PDB entry 9BDC | electron microscopy, 2.54 A resolution | chains E and T of the 6 polymer chains in the assembly

# Chain E
Protein: DNA-directed RNA polymerase, mitochondrial
Organism: Homo sapiens
UniProtKB: O00411 (RPOM_HUMAN); residues 120-1230 here = UniProt positions 120-1230
Chain sequence (1119 residues; each row starts with the number of its first residue):
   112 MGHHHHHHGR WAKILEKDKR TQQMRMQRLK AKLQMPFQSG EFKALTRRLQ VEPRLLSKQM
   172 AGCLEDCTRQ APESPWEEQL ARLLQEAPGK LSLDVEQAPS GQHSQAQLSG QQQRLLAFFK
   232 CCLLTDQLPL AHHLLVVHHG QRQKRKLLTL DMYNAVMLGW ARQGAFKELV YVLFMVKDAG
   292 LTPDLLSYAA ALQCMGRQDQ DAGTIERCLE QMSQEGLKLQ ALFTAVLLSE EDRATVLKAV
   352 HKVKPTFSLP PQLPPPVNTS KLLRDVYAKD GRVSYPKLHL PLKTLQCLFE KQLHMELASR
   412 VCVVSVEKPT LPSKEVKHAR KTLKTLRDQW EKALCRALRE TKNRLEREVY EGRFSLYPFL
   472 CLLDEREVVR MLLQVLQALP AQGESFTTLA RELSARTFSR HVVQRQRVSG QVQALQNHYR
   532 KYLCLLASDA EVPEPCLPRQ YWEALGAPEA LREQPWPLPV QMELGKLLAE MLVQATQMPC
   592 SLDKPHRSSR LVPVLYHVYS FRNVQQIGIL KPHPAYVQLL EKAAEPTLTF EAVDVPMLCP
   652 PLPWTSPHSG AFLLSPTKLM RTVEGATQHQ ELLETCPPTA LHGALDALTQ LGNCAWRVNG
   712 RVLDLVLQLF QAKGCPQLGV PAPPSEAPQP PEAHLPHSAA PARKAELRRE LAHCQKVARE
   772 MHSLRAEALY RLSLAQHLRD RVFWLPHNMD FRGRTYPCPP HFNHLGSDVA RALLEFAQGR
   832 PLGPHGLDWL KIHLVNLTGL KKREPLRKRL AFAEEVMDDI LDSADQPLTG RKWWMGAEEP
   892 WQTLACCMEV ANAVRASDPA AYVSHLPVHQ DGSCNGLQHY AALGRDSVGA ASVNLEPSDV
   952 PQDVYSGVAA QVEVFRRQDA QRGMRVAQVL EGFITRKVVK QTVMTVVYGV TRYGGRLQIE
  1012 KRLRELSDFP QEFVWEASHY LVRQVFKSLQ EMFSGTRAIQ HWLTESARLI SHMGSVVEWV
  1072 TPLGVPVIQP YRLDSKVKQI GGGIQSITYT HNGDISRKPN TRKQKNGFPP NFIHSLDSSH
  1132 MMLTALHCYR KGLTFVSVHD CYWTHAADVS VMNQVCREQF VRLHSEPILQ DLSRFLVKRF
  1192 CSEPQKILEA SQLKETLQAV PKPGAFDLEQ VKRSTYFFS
Not modelled in the structure: 112-219, 1086-1106
Differences from the reference sequence: expression tag (112-119); conflict Ala555 (Glu in O00411)
Curated features (UniProtKB/Swiss-Prot):
  - active site: Asp922, Lys991, Asp1151
  - natural variant: Gln149 to Ser1230 (deletion: In COXPD55), His250 (H250D: In COXPD55), Ala555 (E555A: this construct carries the variant), Pro566 (P566S: In COXPD55), Ser611 (S611F: In COXPD55), Phe641 (F641L: In COXPD55), Pro742 to Pro747 (deletion: In COXPD55), Pro810 (P810S: In COXPD55; uncertain significance), Asp870 (D870N: In COXPD55; uncertain significance), Cys925 to Ser1230 (deletion: In COXPD55), Arg1013 (R1013C: In COXPD55), Ser1193 (S1193F: In COXPD55)
Reported in the primary citation:
  - conformationally variable residues (domain motion): Tyr999
  - mutagenesis - Q992A, T996A, Q1009A: decreased catalytic activity
  - mutagenesis - Y999F: increased catalytic activity on dNTP
  - mutagenesis - Y999F/H1125A: increased catalytic activity on dNTPs

# Chain T
Molecule: Template Strand DNA (TS31mt_+1A)
Sequence (34 nucleotides; numbered -12 to 21; the number before each row is that of its first residue; numbers below 1 keep their minus sign (DG-12 is residue -12)):
   -12 GGTCGTCTGG CGAGCGCGCC GTTACACCAT GTCC
Not modelled in the structure: -12, 18-21

# How chain E and chain T interact
Contacting residue pairs (36; chain E residue first):
  Gln493(E) - DG8(T)  phosphate contact
  Gln493(E) - DT9(T)  phosphate contact
  Ser611(E) - DT10(T)  hydrogen bond to the base
  Arg613(E) - DT9(T)  hydrogen bond to the base
  Arg672(E) - DC4(T)  sugar contact
  His745(E) - DA13(T)  phosphate contact
  His745(E) - DC14(T)  phosphate contact
  Leu746(E) - DC14(T)  hydrogen bond to the phosphate
  Pro747(E) - DC14(T)  phosphate contact
  Arg759(E) - DA11(T)  base contact
  Leu762(E) - DC12(T)  sugar contact
  Leu762(E) - DA13(T)  phosphate contact
  Gln766(E) - DC12(T)  hydrogen bond to the phosphate
  His773(E) - DC7(T)  phosphate contact
  Ser774(E) - DC6(T)  hydrogen bond to the base
  Ser774(E) - DC7(T)  hydrogen bond to the sugar
  Ala777(E) - DC6(T)  phosphate contact
  Ala777(E) - DC7(T)  phosphate contact
  Glu778(E) - DC6(T)  sugar contact
  Arg803(E) - DC2(T)  sugar contact
  Tyr807(E) - DG3(T)  sugar contact
  Pro811(E) - DC4(T)  phosphate contact
  Pro811(E) - DG5(T)  phosphate contact
  His812(E) - DG5(T)  phosphate contact
  His812(E) - DC6(T)  salt bridge to the phosphate
  Thr996(E) - DG1(T)  base contact
  Tyr999(E) - DG1(T)  base contact
  Gly1000(E) - DG1(T)  sugar contact
  Val1001(E) - DG1(T)  phosphate contact
  Thr1002(E) - DA0(T)  hydrogen bond to the phosphate
  Thr1002(E) - DG1(T)  hydrogen bond to the phosphate
  Tyr1004(E) - DA0(T)  stacking on the base
  Gly1005(E) - DG1(T)  phosphate contact
  Arg1113(E) - DC-2(T)  base contact
  Arg1113(E) - DG-1(T)  hydrogen bond to the sugar
  Arg1113(E) - DA0(T)  sugar contact
Other interface residues (no listed pair), chain E (32 interface residues in all): Asn614, Tyr781, Arg805, Gln992, Gln1009, Lys1114

# In short
The interface between chain E and chain T involves 32 residues on one side and 17 on the other, with 9
hydrogen bonds, 1 salt bridge and 1 aromatic stacking contact. Polar pairs include Ser611(E)-DT10(T),
Arg613(E)-DT9(T) and Ser774(E)-DC6(T). From the paper: Q992A, T996A and Q1009A of chain E reduce catalytic
activity; conformational variability at Tyr999(E); 5 substitutions were tested in all.
Chain E is DNA-directed RNA polymerase, mitochondrial (Homo sapiens) and chain T is Template Strand DNA
(TS31mt_+1A); the structure, Cryo-EM Structure of the TEFM-bound Human Mitochondrial Transcription Substrate
Rejection Complex, was determined by electron microscopy together with 8U8U, 8U8V and 9BDD from the same
study.
